Entry 7RDQ (electron microscopy, 3.00 A resolution); this record covers chains D and H of the 9 polymer chains in the assembly.

Chain D:
Molecule: DNA-directed RNA polymerase subunit beta'
Source organism: Thermus thermophilus HB8
Notes: EC 2.7.7.6
Reference sequence: Q8RQE8 (RPOC_THET8); residues 1-1524 here = UniProt positions 1-1524
Sequence (1524 residues; each row starts with the number of its first residue):
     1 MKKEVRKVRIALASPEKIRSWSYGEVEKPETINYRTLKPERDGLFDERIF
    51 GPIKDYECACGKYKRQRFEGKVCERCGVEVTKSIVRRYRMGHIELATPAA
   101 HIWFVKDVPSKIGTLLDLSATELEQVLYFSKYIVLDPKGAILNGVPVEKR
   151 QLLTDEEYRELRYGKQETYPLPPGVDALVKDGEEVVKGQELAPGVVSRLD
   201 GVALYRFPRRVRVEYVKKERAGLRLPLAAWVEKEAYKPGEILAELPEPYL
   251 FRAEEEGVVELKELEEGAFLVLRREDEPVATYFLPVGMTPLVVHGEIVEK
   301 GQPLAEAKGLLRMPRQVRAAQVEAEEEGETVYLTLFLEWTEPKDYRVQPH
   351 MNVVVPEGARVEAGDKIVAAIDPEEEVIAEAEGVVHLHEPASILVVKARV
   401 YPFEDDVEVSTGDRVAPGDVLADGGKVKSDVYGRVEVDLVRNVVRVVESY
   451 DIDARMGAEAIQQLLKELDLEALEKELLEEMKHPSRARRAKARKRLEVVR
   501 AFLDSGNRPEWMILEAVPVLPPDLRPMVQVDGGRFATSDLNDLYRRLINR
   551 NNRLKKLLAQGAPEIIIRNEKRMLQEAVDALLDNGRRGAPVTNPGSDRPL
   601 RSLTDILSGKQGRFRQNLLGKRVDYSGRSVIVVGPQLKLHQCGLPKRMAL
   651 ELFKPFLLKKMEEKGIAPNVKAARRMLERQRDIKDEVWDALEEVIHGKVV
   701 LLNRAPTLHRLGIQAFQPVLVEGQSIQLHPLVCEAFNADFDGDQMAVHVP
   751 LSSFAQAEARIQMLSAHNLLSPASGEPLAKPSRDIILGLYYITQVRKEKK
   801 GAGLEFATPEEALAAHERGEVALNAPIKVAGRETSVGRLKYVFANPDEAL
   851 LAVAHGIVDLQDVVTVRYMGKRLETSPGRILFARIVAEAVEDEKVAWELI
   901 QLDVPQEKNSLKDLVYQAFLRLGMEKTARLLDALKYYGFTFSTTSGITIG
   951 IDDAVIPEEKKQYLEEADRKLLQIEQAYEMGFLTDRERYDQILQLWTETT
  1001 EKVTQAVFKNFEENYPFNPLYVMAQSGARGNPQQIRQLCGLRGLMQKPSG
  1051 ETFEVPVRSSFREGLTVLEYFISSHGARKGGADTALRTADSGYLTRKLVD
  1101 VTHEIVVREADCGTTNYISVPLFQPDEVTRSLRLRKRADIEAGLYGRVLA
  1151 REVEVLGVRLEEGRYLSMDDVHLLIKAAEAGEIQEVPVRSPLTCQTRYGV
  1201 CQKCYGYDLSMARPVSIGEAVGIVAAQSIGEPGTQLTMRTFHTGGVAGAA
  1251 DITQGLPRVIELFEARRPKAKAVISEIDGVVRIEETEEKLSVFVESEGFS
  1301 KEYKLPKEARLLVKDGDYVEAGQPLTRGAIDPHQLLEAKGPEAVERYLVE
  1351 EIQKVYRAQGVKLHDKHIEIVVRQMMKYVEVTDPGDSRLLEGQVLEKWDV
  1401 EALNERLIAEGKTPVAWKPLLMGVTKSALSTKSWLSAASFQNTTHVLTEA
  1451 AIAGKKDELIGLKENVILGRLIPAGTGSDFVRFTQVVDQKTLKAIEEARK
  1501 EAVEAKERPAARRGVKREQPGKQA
Disordered / not traced: 1-2, 219-337, 1238-1252, 1503-1524
Ion coordination: Zn2+ site 1: Cys58, Cys60, Cys73, Cys76; Mg2+ site 1: Asp739, Asp743 (shared with 1 residue of chain I); Mg2+ site 2 near Lys840 (its only coordinating residue here); Mg2+ site 3: Trp897, Glu898, Ile900; Zn2+ site 2: Cys1112, Cys1194, Cys1201, Cys1204

Chain H:
Molecule: DNA (31-MER) nontemplate strand
Sequence (33 nucleotides; each row starts with the number of its first residue):
     1 GTGTGCTATAATGGGAGCTGGCACGGATGCAGG
Disordered / not traced: 32-33

Chain D / chain H interface:
Pairs across the interface (5; chain D residue first):
  Tyr34(D) - DT2(H)  hydrogen bond to the phosphate
  Arg35(D) - DT2(H)  salt bridge to the phosphate
  Lys494(D) - DT28(H)  phosphate contact
  Arg1266(D) - DG25(H)  sugar contact
  Lys1426(D) - DA27(H)  salt bridge to the phosphate
Interface residues without a listed pair, chain D (6 interface residues in all): Val108
Interface residues without a listed pair, chain H (6 interface residues in all): DG1, DG26

Overview:
Chain D and chain H each contribute 6 residues to their interface; the contacts include 1 hydrogen bond and 2
salt bridges. Polar contacts include Tyr34(D)-DT2(H), Arg35(D)-DT2(H) and Lys1426(D)-DA27(H). Cys58(D),
Cys60(D), Cys73(D) and Cys76(D) coordinate Zn2+ site 1.
Chain D is DNA-directed RNA polymerase subunit beta' (Thermus thermophilus HB8) and chain H is DNA (31-MER)
nontemplate strand; the structure, Cryo-EM structure of Thermus thermophilus reiterative transcription complex
with 11nt oligo-G RNA, was determined by electron microscopy (same publication as 7MLB, 7MLI and 7MLJ).
